8OS6 - chains H and N of the 20 polymer chains in the assembly; structure by X-ray diffraction, 2.66 A resolution.

[Chain H (and N)]
Name: Glial cell line-derived neurotrophic factor
Organism: Danio rerio
Notes: chain N of this document is another copy of the same molecule, construct and numbering; everything in this record applies to it too
Reference sequence: Q98TU0 (GDNF_DANRE); residues 137-235 here = UniProt positions 137-235
Chain sequence (99 residues; row label = number of the first residue in the row):
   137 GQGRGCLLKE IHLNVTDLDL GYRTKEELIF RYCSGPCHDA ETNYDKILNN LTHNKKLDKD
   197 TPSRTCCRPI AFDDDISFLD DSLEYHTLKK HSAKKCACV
Disordered / not traced: 137-139 (chain N: 137-140)
Disulfide bonds: Cys-142/Cys-203, Cys-169/Cys-232, Cys-173/Cys-234
Covalent attachments: N-acetylglucosamine (NAG) linked to Asn-150
UniProt features mapped onto this chain:
  - glycosylation (N-linked (GlcNAc...) asparagine): Asn-150, Asn-186

[Interface between chain H and chain N]
Contacting residue pairs (76):
  Lys-145(H) with Asp-196(N), salt bridge
  Asp-153(H) with Leu-187(N); Lys-192(N), salt bridge
  Leu-154(H) with Ile-183(N), hydrophobic; Asn-186(N), hydrogen bond (backbone-side chain)
  Asp-155(H) with Asn-186(N), hydrogen bond (backbone-side chain); Asn-190(N), hydrogen bond
  Leu-156(H) with Ile-183(N), hydrophobic; Asn-186(N)
  Phe-166(H) with Tyr-180(N), hydrophobic; Ile-183(N), hydrophobic; Leu-184(N), hydrophobic; Leu-187(N), hydrophobic
  Arg-167(H) with Tyr-180(N)
  Tyr-168(H) with Tyr-180(N); Leu-193(N), hydrophobic; Asp-196(N), hydrogen bond
  Cys-169(H) with Tyr-180(N), hydrogen bond (backbone-side chain); Pro-198(N)
  Ser-170(H) with Asp-196(N)
  Thr-178(H) with Phe-208(N); Lys-226(N)
  Asn-179(H) with Lys-225(N), hydrogen bond (side chain-backbone); Lys-226(N), hydrogen bond (backbone-backbone)
  Tyr-180(H) with Phe-166(N), hydrophobic; Arg-167(N); Tyr-168(N); Cys-169(N), hydrogen bond (side chain-backbone); Arg-204(N); Pro-205(N), hydrophobic; Phe-208(N), hydrophobic; Lys-226(N), hydrogen bond (backbone-backbone); His-227(N)
  Asp-181(H) with Arg-204(N), salt bridge
  Lys-182(H) with Leu-156(N)
  Ile-183(H) with Leu-156(N), hydrophobic; Phe-166(N), hydrophobic; His-227(N)
  Asn-186(H) with Leu-154(N), hydrogen bond (side chain-backbone); Asp-155(N), hydrogen bond (side chain-backbone)
  Leu-187(H) with Leu-149(N), hydrophobic; Asp-153(N); Phe-166(N), hydrophobic
  Asn-190(H) with Asp-153(N); Asp-155(N), hydrogen bond
  Lys-192(H) with Leu-149(N); Asp-153(N), salt bridge
  Leu-193(H) with Ile-147(N), hydrophobic
  Asp-196(H) with Lys-145(N), salt bridge; Tyr-168(N), hydrogen bond; Ser-170(N), hydrogen bond (backbone-side chain)
  Pro-198(H) with Tyr-168(N), hydrophobic; Cys-169(N)
  Ser-199(H) with Cys-202(N); Arg-204(N), hydrogen bond (backbone-side chain)
  Arg-200(H) with Arg-204(N)
  Thr-201(H) with Arg-204(N), hydrogen bond
  Cys-202(H) with Ser-199(N); Cys-202(N), disulfide
  Arg-204(H) with Asp-181(N), salt bridge; Ser-199(N); Arg-200(N); Thr-201(N), hydrogen bond; Val-235(N), hydrogen bond (side chain-backbone)
  Pro-205(H) with Tyr-180(N), hydrophobic
  Phe-208(H) with Thr-178(N); Tyr-180(N), hydrophobic
  Leu-224(H) with Asn-179(N)
  Lys-225(H) with Asn-179(N), hydrogen bond (backbone-side chain)
  Lys-226(H) with Thr-178(N); Asn-179(N), hydrogen bond (backbone-backbone); Tyr-180(N), hydrogen bond (backbone-backbone)
  His-227(H) with Tyr-180(N); Ile-183(N)
  Val-235(H) with Arg-204(N); Val-235(N), hydrophobic
Other interface residues (no listed pair), chain H (40 interface residues in all): Leu-149, Leu-184, Cys-203, Ser-228, Ala-229
Other interface residues (no listed pair), chain N (40 interface residues in all): Cys-203, Leu-224, Ser-228, Ala-229
Disulfides between the chains: Cys-202(H)/Cys-202(N)

[In short]
The chain H/chain N interface involves 40 residues from each chain; the contacts include 1 disulfide bond, 21
hydrogen bonds and 6 salt bridges. Polar pairs include Lys-145(H)/Asp-196(N), Asp-153(H)/Lys-192(N) and
Asp-181(H)/Arg-204(N). N-acetylglucosamine is covalently linked to Asn-150(H).
Chain H and chain N are both Glial cell line-derived neurotrophic factor (Danio rerio); the structure,
Structure of a GFRA1/GDNF LICAM complex, was determined by X-ray diffraction.
